6ML7 - chains A and F of the 3 polymer chains in the assembly; structure by X-ray diffraction, 1.75 A resolution.

[Chain A]
Name: Zinc finger and BTB domain-containing protein 24
Source organism: Mus musculus
Notes: fragment: zinc fingers 4-8
UniProtKB: Q80X44 (ZBT24_MOUSE); numbering as in UniProt (aligned over 375-519)
Chain sequence (151 residues; row label = number of the first residue in the row):
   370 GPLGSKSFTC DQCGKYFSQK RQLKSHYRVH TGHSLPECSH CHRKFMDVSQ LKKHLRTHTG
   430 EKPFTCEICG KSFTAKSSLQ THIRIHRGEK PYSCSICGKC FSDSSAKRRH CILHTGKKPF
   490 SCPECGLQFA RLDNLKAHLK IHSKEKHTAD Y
Unresolved in the structure: 370-372, 516-520
Sequence notes: expression tag (370-374, 520)
Ion coordination: Zn2+ site 1: Cys379, Cys382, His395, His399; Zn2+ site 2: Cys407, Cys410, His423, His427; Zn2+ site 3: Cys435, Cys438, His451, His455; Zn2+ site 4: Cys463, Cys466, His479, His483; Zn2+ site 5: Cys491, Cys494, His507, His511
UniProt features mapped onto this chain:
  - zinc finger: Phe377 to His399 (C2H2-type 4), Pro405 to His427 (C2H2-type 5), Phe433 to His455 (C2H2-type 6), Tyr461 to His483 (C2H2-type 7), Phe489 to His511 (C2H2-type 8)
From the paper describing this entry:
  - disease-associated variants - C382Y, C407G: abolished binding to 12-bp ZBTB24 motif
  - mutagenesis - C382Y, C407G: abolished expression in response to CDCA7 level
  - mutagenesis - C382Y, C407G: abolished signaling in response to Cdca7-Luc reporter

[Chain F]
Molecule: 20-nt DNA strand
Sequence (20 nucleotides; numbered 1 to 20; the number before each row is that of its first residue):
     1 TAATTCGTCC AGGACCTGCG

[How chain A and chain F interact]
Residue-residue contacts (25):
  Gln391(A) - DA3(F)  hydrogen bond to the phosphate
  Asp416(A) - DT5(F)  base contact
  Asp416(A) - DC6(F)  hydrogen bond to the base
  Val417(A) - DT5(F)  phosphate contact
  Val417(A) - DC6(F)  phosphate contact
  Ser418(A) - DC6(F)  base contact
  Gln419(A) - DC6(F)  base contact
  Gln419(A) - DG7(F)  hydrogen bond to the base
  Gln419(A) - DT8(F)  base contact
  Lys421(A) - DC6(F)  salt bridge to the phosphate
  Lys422(A) - DT8(F)  hydrogen bond to the base
  Lys445(A) - DT8(F)  salt bridge to the phosphate
  Ser446(A) - DC10(F)  hydrogen bond to the base
  Gln449(A) - DC9(F)  hydrogen bond to the phosphate
  Ser474(A) - DA11(F)  base contact
  Ser474(A) - DG12(F)  hydrogen bond to the base
  Ser474(A) - DG13(F)  base contact
  Arg477(A) - DC10(F)  sugar contact
  Arg477(A) - DA11(F)  salt bridge to the phosphate
  Arg477(A) - DG12(F)  phosphate contact
  Arg478(A) - DA14(F)  base contact
  Arg500(A) - DC15(F)  base contact
  Asp502(A) - DA14(F)  base contact
  Asp502(A) - DC15(F)  hydrogen bond to the base
  Lys505(A) - DC15(F)  salt bridge to the phosphate
Other interface residues (no listed pair), chain A (18 interface residues in all): Ser394, Leu501
Other interface residues (no listed pair), chain F (15 interface residues in all): DA2, DT4, DC16

[Summary]
Chain A and chain F form an interface of 18 and 15 residues respectively; the contacts include 8 hydrogen
bonds and 4 salt bridges. Polar pairs include Asp416(A)-DC6(F), Gln419(A)-DG7(F) and Lys422(A)-DT8(F). The
paper reports that C382Y and C407G of chain A abolish binding to 12-bp ZBTB24 motif; C382Y and C407G of chain
A abolish expression in response to CDCA7 level.
Here chain A is Zinc finger and BTB domain-containing protein 24 (Mus musculus) and chain F is a 20-nt DNA
strand. Entry 6ML7 (ZBTB24 Zinc Fingers 4-8 with 19+1mer DNA Oligonucleotide (Sequence 4 with a CpG 5mC
Modification)) was determined by X-ray diffraction (same publication as 6ML2, 6ML3, 6ML4, 6ML5 and 6ML6).
